8TLD - chains C and F of the 5 polymer chains in the assembly; structure by electron microscopy, 3.60 A resolution.

# Chain C
Name: Interleukin-5
From: Homo sapiens
UniProtKB: P05113 (IL5_HUMAN); residues 21-135 here correspond to UniProt positions 20-134 (UniProt number = residue number - 1)
Amino-acid sequence (146 residues; each row starts with the number of its first residue):
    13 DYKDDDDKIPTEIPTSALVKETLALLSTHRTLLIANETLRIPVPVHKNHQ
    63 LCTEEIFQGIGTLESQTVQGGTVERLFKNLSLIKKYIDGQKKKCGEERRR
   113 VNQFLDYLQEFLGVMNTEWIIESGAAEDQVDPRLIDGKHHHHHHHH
Disordered / not traced: 13-24, 132-158
Sequence notes: expression tag (13-20, 136-158)
Covalent attachments: N-acetylglucosamine (NAG) linked to N48
UniProt features mapped onto this chain:
  - site: N91 (Not glycosylated)
  - glycosylation: T23 (O-linked (GalNAc...) threonine), N48 (N-linked (GlcNAc...) asparagine)

# Chain F
Name: Interleukin-5 receptor subunit alpha
From: Homo sapiens
UniProtKB: Q01344 (IL5RA_HUMAN); residues 21-341 here = UniProt positions 21-341
Amino-acid sequence (392 residues; row label = number of the first residue in the row):
    13 DYKDDDDKDLLPDEKISLLPPVNFTIKVTGLAQVLLQWKPNPDQEQRNVN
    63 LEYQVKINAPKEDDYETRITESKCVTILHKGFSASVRTILQNDHSLLASS
   113 WASAELHAPPGSPGTSIVNLTCTTNTTEDNYSRLRSYQVSLHCTWLVGTD
   163 APEDTQYFLYYRYGSWTEECQEYSKDTLGRNIACWFPRTFILSKGRDWLA
   213 VLVNGSSKHSAIRPFDQLFALHAIDQINPPLNVTAEIEGTRLSIQWEKPV
   263 SAFPIHCFDYEVKIHNTRNGYLQIEKLMTNAFISIIDDLSKYDVQVRAAV
   313 SSMCREAGLWSEWSQPIYVGNDEHKPLREGGGGSTTAPSAQLKKKLQALK
   363 KKNAQLKWKLQALKKKLAQGAAEDQVDPRLIDGKHHHHHHHH
Disordered / not traced: 13-26, 335-404
Sequence notes: expression tag (13-20, 342-404)
Disulfide bonds: C134-C155, C182-C196, C269-C316
Covalent attachments: N-acetylglucosamine (NAG) linked to N35, N131, N216, N244
UniProt features mapped onto this chain:
  - motif: W322 to S326 (WSXWS motif)
  - glycosylation (N-linked (GlcNAc...) asparagine): N35, N131, N216, N244

# Interface between chain C and chain F
Pairs across the interface (6; chain C residue first):
  K32(C) with M315(F)
  L35(C) with M315(F)
  R52(C) with Q66(F); E78(F)
  K59(C) with R208(F), hydrogen bond (side chain-backbone); D209(F)
Interface residues without a listed pair, chain C (5 interface residues in all): A36
Interface residues without a listed pair, chain F (6 interface residues in all): W210

# In short
Chain C and chain F form an interface of 5 and 6 residues respectively; the contacts include 1 hydrogen bond.
Its one hydrogen-bonded contact is K59(C)-R208(F). N-acetylglucosamine is covalently linked to N48(C).
N-acetylglucosamine is covalently linked to N35(F), N131(F), N216(F) and N244(F).
Chain C is Interleukin-5 and chain F is Interleukin-5 receptor subunit alpha, both from Homo sapiens; the
structure, Structure of the IL-5 Signaling Complex, was determined by electron microscopy.
